7PIT - chains a and 3 of the 56 polymer chains in the assembly; structure by electron microscopy, 5.70 A resolution (low resolution: residue-level contacts below are approximate; hydrogen-bond / salt-bridge calls are withheld).

# Chain a
Name: 50S ribosomal protein L2
From: Mycoplasma pneumoniae M129
Reference sequence: P75577 (RL2_MYCPN); residue numbers follow UniProt; this construct covers 1-287
Sequence (287 residues; numbered 1 to 287; the number before each row is that of its first residue):
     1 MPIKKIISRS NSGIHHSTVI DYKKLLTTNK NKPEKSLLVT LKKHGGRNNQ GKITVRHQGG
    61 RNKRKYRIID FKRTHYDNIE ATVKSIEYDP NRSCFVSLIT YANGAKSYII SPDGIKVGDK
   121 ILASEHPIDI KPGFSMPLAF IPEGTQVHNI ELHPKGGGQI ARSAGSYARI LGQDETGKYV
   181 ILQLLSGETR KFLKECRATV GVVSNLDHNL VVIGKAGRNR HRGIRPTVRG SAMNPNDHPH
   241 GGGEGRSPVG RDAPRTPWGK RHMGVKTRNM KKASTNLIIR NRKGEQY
Unresolved in the structure: 1, 287

# Chain 3
Molecule: 23S ribosomal RNA
From: Mycoplasma pneumoniae M129
Sequence (2907 nucleotides; row label = number of the first residue in the row):
     1 UACAAUAAGU UACUAAGGGC UUAUGGUGGA UGCCUUGGCA CUAAUAGGCG AUGAAGGACG
    61 UGUUAACCUG CGAUAAGCUU CGGGUAGGUG GUAAGAACCU CAGAUCCGGA GAUUUCCGAA
   121 UGGAGCAAUC CGGUAGUUGG AAACAGCUAU CAUUAAUUGA UGAAUAAAUA GUCAAUUAAA
   181 GCAAUACGUG GUGAAGUGAA ACAUCUCAGU AGCCACAGGA AAAGAAAACG AAUGUGAUUC
   241 CGUGUGUAGU GGCGAGCGAA AGCGGAACAG GCCAAACUUA UCAUUAGAUA GGGGUUGUAG
   301 GGCUUGCAAU GUGGACUUGA AAACGAUAGA AGAAGCUGUU GGAAAGCAGC GCGCAAAAGG
   361 GUGAUAGCCC CGUAUUUGAA AUUGUUUUCA UACCUAGCGA GAUCCCUGAG UAGCUCGGAA
   421 AACGUUAUUU UGAGUGAAUC UGCCCAGACC AUUGGGUAAG CCUAAAUACU AAUUAGUGAC
   481 CGAUAGCGAA ACAGUACCGU GAGGGAAAGG UGAAAAGAAC CCAGAGAUGG GAGUGAAAUA
   541 GAUUCUGAAA CCAUAUGCCU ACAACGUGUC AGAGCACAUU AAUGUGUGAU GGCGUGCGUU
   601 UUGAAGUAUG AGCCGGCGAG UUAUGAUAGC AAGCGUUAGU UAACCAGGAG AUGGGGAGCU
   661 GUAGCGAAAG CGAGUUUUAA AAGAGCGUUU GUUUGUUAUU AUAGACCCGA AACGGGUUGA
   721 GCUAGUCAUG AGCAGGUUGA AGGUUGAGUA ACAUCAACUG GAGGACCGAA CCGACUCUCG
   781 UUGAAACGAU AGCGGAUGAC UUGUGAUUAG GGGUGAAAUU CCAAUCGAAA UCCGUGAUAG
   841 CUGGUUCUCG UCGAAAUAGC UUUAAGGCUA GCGUGAGAUC ACAAAUAAGU GGAGGUAAAG
   901 CUACUGAAUG UAUGAUGGCG CCACCUAGGC GUACUGAAUA CAAUUAAACU CUGAAUGCCA
   961 UUUAUUUUAU UCUCGCAGUC AGACAGUGGG GGAUAAGCUU CAUUGUCAAG AGGGGAAGAG
  1021 CCCAGAUCAU UAAAUAAGGU CCCCAAAAUA UACUAAGUGG AAAAGGAUGU GAAAGUGCUA
  1081 AAACAGCAAG GAUGUUGGCU UAGAAGCAGC CAUCGUUUAA AGAGUGCGUA ACAGCUCACU
  1141 UGUCGAGUGU UUUUGCGCCG AAGAUGUAAC GGGGCUAAGU AUAUUACCGA AUUUAUGGAU
  1201 AAGAUUUAUA UCUUGUGGUA GACGAGCGUU GUAUUGGAGU UGAAGUCAAA GCGUGAGCAU
  1261 UGGUGGAUCC AAUACAAGUG AGAAUGCCGG CAUGAGUAAC GCUUGGGAGU GAGAAUCUCC
  1321 CAAACCGAUU GACUAAGGUU UCCUGGACCA GGGUCGUCCU UCCAGGGUUA GUCUGGACCU
  1381 AAGCUGAGGC UGAAAAGCGU AGGCGAUGGA CAACAGGUUA AUAUUCCUGU ACUUACAGUU
  1441 AGACUGAUGG AGUGACAAAG AAGGUUUUCC ACCCCCAUAA UUGGAUUUGG GGAUAAAUCA
  1501 UAAGGUGGUA CAAUAGGCAA AUCCGUUGUG CAUAACAUUG AGUGAUGAUG UCGAGUGAAU
  1561 GAGUGAUCAA GUAGCGAAGG UGGUAUUAAU CAUGCUUUCA AGAAAAGCUU CUAGGGUUAA
  1621 UCUAGCUGUA ACCAGUACCG AGAACGAACA CACGUAGUCA AGGAGAGGAU CCUAAGGUUA
  1681 GCGAGUGAAC UAUAGCCAAG GAACUCUGCA AAUUAACCCC GUAAGUUAGC GAGAAGGGGU
  1741 GCUUAUGUAA AAGUAAGCCG CAGUGAAGAA CGAGGGGGGA CUGUUUAACU AAAACACAAC
  1801 UCUAUGCCAA ACCGUAAGGU GAUGUAUAUG GGGUGACACC UGCCCAGUGC UGGAAGGUUA
  1861 AAGAAGGAGG UUAGCGCAAG CGAAGCUUUU AACUGAAGCC CCAGUGAACG GCGGCCGUAA
  1921 CUAUAACGGU CCUAAGGUAG CGAAAUUCCU AGUCGGGUAA AUUCCGUCCC GCUUGAAUGG
  1981 UGUAACCAUC UCUUGACUGU CUCGGCUAUA GACUCGGUGA AAUCCAGGUA CGGGUGAAGA
  2041 CACCCGUUAG GCGCAACGGG ACGGAAAGAC CCCGUGAAGC UUUACUGUAG CUUAAUAUUG
  2101 AUCAGGACAU UAUCAUGUAG AGAAUAGGUA GGAGCAAUCG AUGCAAGUUC GCUAGGACUU
  2161 GUUGAUGCGA AAGGUGGAAU ACUACCCUUG GUUGUGUGCU GUUCUAAUUG GUAACUGUUA
  2221 UCCAGUUUCA AGACAGUGUU AGGUGGGCAG UUUGACUGGG GCGGUCGCCU CCUAAAAGGU
  2281 AACGGAGGCG UACAAAGGUA CCUUCAGUAC GGUUGGAAAU CGUAUGUAGA GUGUAAUGGU
  2341 GUAAGGGUGC UUGACUGUGA GACAUACAGG UCGAACAGGU GAGAAAUCAG GUCAUAGUGA
  2401 UCCGGUGGUC CAGUAUGGAA UGGCCAUCGC UCAACGGAUA AAAGCUACUC CGGGGAUAAC
  2461 AGGCUGAUAC UGCCCAAGAG UUCAUAUCGA CGGCAGUGUU UGGCACCUCG AUGUCGACUC
  2521 AUCUCAUCCU CGAGCUGAAG CAGGUUCGAA GGGUUCGGCU GUUCGCCGAU UAAAGAGAUA
  2581 CGUGAGUUGG GUUCAAACCG UCGUGAGACA GGUUGGUCCC UAUCUAUUGU GCCCGUAGGA
  2641 AGAUUGAAGA GUGUUGCUUC UAGUACGAGA GGACCGAAGC GAGGACACCU CUUAUGCUCC
  2701 AGUUGUAGCG CCAGCUGCAC CGCUGGGUAG UAACGUGUCU AUUAGAUAAA CGCUGAAAGC
  2761 AUCUAAGUGU GAAACUAUCU CAAAGAUUAA UCUUCCCAUU UCGCAAGAAA GUAAGAGCCG
  2821 UCAAAGACGA UGACGUUGAU AGGUUACAGG UGUAAGCAUA GUGAUAUGUU GAGCUGAGUA
  2881 AUACUAAUUG CUCGAGGACU UAUUGGA
Unresolved in the structure: 1-7, 923-927, 1560-1569, 2901-2907

# How chain a and chain 3 interact
Contacting residue pairs (238):
  Arg9(a) - A740(3)
  Arg9(a) - G1729(3)
  Arg9(a) - C1730(3)
  Ser10(a) - A765(3)
  Ser10(a) - G1729(3)
  Asn11(a) - G1729(3)
  Asn11(a) - C1730(3)
  Asn11(a) - A1985(3)
  Gly13(a) - G764(3)
  Gly13(a) - A1780(3)
  Gly13(a) - C1781(3)
  Ile14(a) - A1780(3)
  Ile14(a) - A1836(3)
  Ile14(a) - A1984(3)
  Tyr22(a) - C1599(3)
  Lys23(a) - U1598(3)
  Asn29(a) - A1601(3)
  Asn31(a) - G1602(3)
  Lys35(a) - G1452(3)
  Lys35(a) - U1453(3)
  Lys35(a) - G1454(3)
  Lys35(a) - A1455(3)
  Ser36(a) - G1452(3)
  Thr40(a) - A1603(3)
  Thr40(a) - A1604(3)
  Leu41(a) - U1823(3)
  Lys42(a) - A1382(3)
  Lys43(a) - C727(3)
  Lys43(a) - A728(3)
  His44(a) - U1820(3)
  His44(a) - G1821(3)
  His44(a) - A1822(3)
  His44(a) - U1823(3)
  Gly46(a) - U1820(3)
  Gly46(a) - G1821(3)
  Arg47(a) - G725(3)
  Arg47(a) - U726(3)
  Arg47(a) - U1820(3)
  Asn48(a) - C1813(3)
  Asn48(a) - G1818(3)
  Asn48(a) - G1819(3)
  Asn49(a) - G1399(3)
  Asn49(a) - G1818(3)
  Asn49(a) - G1819(3)
  Gln50(a) - C1813(3)
  Gln50(a) - G1814(3)
  Gln50(a) - G1818(3)
  Gly51(a) - U808(3)
  Lys52(a) - G813(3)
  Lys52(a) - U814(3)
  Lys52(a) - C1813(3)
  Lys52(a) - G1814(3)
  Ile53(a) - U814(3)
  Ile53(a) - G815(3)
  Thr54(a) - C1813(3)
  Thr54(a) - U1820(3)
  Val55(a) - U1820(3)
  Val55(a) - G1830(3)
  Arg56(a) - G1831(3)
  His57(a) - G1830(3)
  His57(a) - G1831(3)
  Gly60(a) - U726(3)
  Gly60(a) - C727(3)
  Arg61(a) - C727(3)
  Asn62(a) - A1600(3)
  Lys63(a) - A728(3)
  Lys63(a) - U729(3)
  Lys63(a) - G1602(3)
  Lys63(a) - A1603(3)
  Arg64(a) - A1601(3)
  Arg64(a) - G1602(3)
  Lys65(a) - G1602(3)
  Lys65(a) - A1603(3)
  Tyr66(a) - U1823(3)
  Tyr66(a) - G1824(3)
  Arg67(a) - G1602(3)
  Lys72(a) - A2213(3)
  Lys72(a) - A2214(3)
  Lys84(a) - U1526(3)
  Tyr88(a) - A1601(3)
  Pro90(a) - A1601(3)
  Pro90(a) - G1602(3)
  Arg92(a) - G1824(3)
  Arg92(a) - U1825(3)
  Ser93(a) - U1827(3)
  Thr100(a) - U1526(3)
  Ala102(a) - A1515(3)
  Asn103(a) - G1516(3)
  Asn103(a) - G1525(3)
  Gly104(a) - G1516(3)
  Gly104(a) - G1525(3)
  Gly104(a) - U1526(3)
  Ala105(a) - G1516(3)
  Lys106(a) - G1525(3)
  Leu152(a) - C1807(3)
  Leu152(a) - C1808(3)
  His153(a) - U2212(3)
  Pro154(a) - C2229(3)
  Lys155(a) - A2213(3)
  Gly156(a) - U2212(3)
  Gln159(a) - C1807(3)
  Gln159(a) - U1825(3)
  Ile160(a) - G1806(3)
  Ile160(a) - U1825(3)
  Ile160(a) - A1826(3)
  Ala161(a) - G1806(3)
  Ala161(a) - U1825(3)
  Ala161(a) - A1826(3)
  Arg162(a) - U1825(3)
  Arg162(a) - A1826(3)
  Ser163(a) - U1825(3)
  Ser163(a) - A1826(3)
  Ser163(a) - U1827(3)
  Ser163(a) - A1828(3)
  Ala164(a) - U1827(3)
  Gly165(a) - U1827(3)
  Ser166(a) - A1826(3)
  Tyr179(a) - A2231(3)
  Leu185(a) - A1826(3)
  Ser186(a) - G1806(3)
  Arg190(a) - G1806(3)
  Arg190(a) - C1807(3)
  Asn205(a) - U1827(3)
  His208(a) - U1827(3)
  Asn209(a) - U1827(3)
  Val211(a) - A1799(3)
  Val212(a) - A1798(3)
  Val212(a) - A1799(3)
  Ile213(a) - A1798(3)
  Ile213(a) - A1799(3)
  Gly214(a) - A1798(3)
  Lys215(a) - G764(3)
  Lys215(a) - C1797(3)
  Lys215(a) - A1798(3)
  Ala216(a) - G764(3)
  Ala216(a) - A799(3)
  Ala216(a) - C1797(3)
  Gly217(a) - G764(3)
  Gly217(a) - A799(3)
  Arg218(a) - C1599(3)
  Arg218(a) - A1600(3)
  Asn219(a) - C1797(3)
  Asn219(a) - A1798(3)
  Arg220(a) - A799(3)
  His221(a) - A799(3)
  His221(a) - A1600(3)
  Arg225(a) - G725(3)
  Arg225(a) - U726(3)
  Arg225(a) - G815(3)
  Arg225(a) - A816(3)
  Pro226(a) - A799(3)
  Pro226(a) - A816(3)
  Thr227(a) - A1796(3)
  Thr227(a) - C1797(3)
  Val228(a) - A816(3)
  Val228(a) - A1796(3)
  Arg229(a) - C1795(3)
  Arg229(a) - A1796(3)
  Arg229(a) - U1834(3)
  Arg229(a) - G1835(3)
  Gly230(a) - G1833(3)
  Ser231(a) - G1833(3)
  Ser231(a) - U1834(3)
  Ala232(a) - A818(3)
  Met233(a) - A817(3)
  Asn234(a) - U819(3)
  Pro235(a) - G2607(3)
  Asn236(a) - C2080(3)
  Asn236(a) - U2081(3)
  His238(a) - G1832(3)
  His240(a) - G1832(3)
  His240(a) - G1833(3)
  Gly242(a) - A2606(3)
  Gly242(a) - G2607(3)
  Gly243(a) - A2606(3)
  Gly243(a) - G2607(3)
  Glu244(a) - C2598(3)
  Gly245(a) - C2598(3)
  Gly245(a) - C2599(3)
  Arg246(a) - U1834(3)
  Arg246(a) - G1835(3)
  Arg246(a) - U1978(3)
  Arg246(a) - G1979(3)
  Arg246(a) - C2598(3)
  Arg246(a) - C2599(3)
  Ser247(a) - U1978(3)
  Pro248(a) - G1910(3)
  Pro248(a) - U1978(3)
  Val249(a) - C1909(3)
  Gly250(a) - U2604(3)
  Gly250(a) - G2605(3)
  Arg251(a) - C1909(3)
  Arg251(a) - U2082(3)
  Arg251(a) - U2083(3)
  Arg251(a) - G2246(3)
  Asp252(a) - U1848(3)
  Asp252(a) - G1849(3)
  Asp252(a) - C1909(3)
  Ala253(a) - G1849(3)
  Arg255(a) - G1832(3)
  Pro257(a) - G1831(3)
  Pro257(a) - G1832(3)
  Trp258(a) - A1811(3)
  Trp258(a) - C1812(3)
  Trp258(a) - C1813(3)
  Trp258(a) - G2247(3)
  Gly259(a) - G2247(3)
  Lys260(a) - C1812(3)
  Lys260(a) - G2247(3)
  Arg261(a) - G1849(3)
  Arg261(a) - C1850(3)
  His262(a) - A1804(3)
  His262(a) - G1831(3)
  Met263(a) - U1803(3)
  Met263(a) - G1832(3)
  Gly264(a) - U1803(3)
  Gly264(a) - C1850(3)
  Gly264(a) - U1851(3)
  Val265(a) - A1804(3)
  Val265(a) - C1850(3)
  Val265(a) - U1851(3)
  Lys266(a) - A1804(3)
  Lys266(a) - U1805(3)
  Lys266(a) - U1851(3)
  Lys266(a) - G1852(3)
  Thr267(a) - A1804(3)
  Thr267(a) - U1805(3)
  Thr267(a) - A1810(3)
  Thr267(a) - A1811(3)
  Arg268(a) - U1805(3)
  Arg268(a) - G1806(3)
  Arg268(a) - C1807(3)
  Lys271(a) - A2235(3)
  Lys271(a) - G2236(3)
  Lys272(a) - C1807(3)
  Lys272(a) - A1809(3)
  Ala273(a) - A2231(3)
  Ser274(a) - C1807(3)
Also at the interface, not in a pair above, chain a (144 interface residues in all): Ser8, Ser12, His16, Ile20, Asp21, Lys30, Val39, Gly45, Gly59, Phe71, Ile79, Tyr101, Leu184, Leu193, Glu195, Leu206, Arg222, Asp237, Pro254, Thr256, Ile278, Arg282
Also at the interface, not in a pair above, chain 3 (121 interface residues in all): A762, G763, A809, G812, A828, C1398, C1456, U1527, U1596, U1727, A1728, G1731, A1908, G2079, U2093, A2230, C2248, A2608

# Summary
Chain a and chain 3 form an interface of 144 and 121 residues respectively.
Chain a is 50S ribosomal protein L2 and chain 3 is 23S ribosomal RNA, both from Mycoplasma pneumoniae M129;
the structure, 70S ribosome with EF-G, A/P- and P/E-site tRNAs in pseudouridimycin-treated Mycoplasma
pneumoniae cells, was determined by electron microscopy, deposited together with 7OOC, 7OOD, 7P6Z, 7PAH, 7PAI,
7PAJ and 23 further entries.
